PDB entry 6QP3 | X-ray diffraction, 2.30 A resolution | chains A and D

# Chain A (and D)
Molecule: Cystathionine beta-lyase PatB
Organism: Bacillus subtilis (strain 168)
Notes: EC 4.4.1.13; chain D of this document is another copy of the same molecule, construct and numbering; everything in this record applies to it too
UniProt: Q08432 (CBL_BACSU); numbering as in UniProt (aligned over 1-387)
Sequence (387 residues; row label = number of the first residue in the row):
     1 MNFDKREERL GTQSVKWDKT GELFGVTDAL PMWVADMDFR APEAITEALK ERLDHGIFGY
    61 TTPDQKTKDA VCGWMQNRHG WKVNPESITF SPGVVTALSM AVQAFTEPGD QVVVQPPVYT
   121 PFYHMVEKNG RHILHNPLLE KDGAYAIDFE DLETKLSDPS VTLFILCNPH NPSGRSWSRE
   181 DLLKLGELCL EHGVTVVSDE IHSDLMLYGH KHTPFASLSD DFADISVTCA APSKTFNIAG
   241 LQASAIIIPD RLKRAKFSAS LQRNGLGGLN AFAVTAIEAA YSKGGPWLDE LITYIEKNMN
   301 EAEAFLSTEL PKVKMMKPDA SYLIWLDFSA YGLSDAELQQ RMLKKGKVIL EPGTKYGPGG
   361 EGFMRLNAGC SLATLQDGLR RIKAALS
Curated features (UniProtKB/Swiss-Prot):
  - modified residue: K234 (N6-(pyridoxal phosphate)lysine)
Covalent attachments: pyridoxal phosphate (PLP) linked to K234
Small-molecule neighbours: pyridoxal phosphate (PLP): G93, V94, V95, Y119, C167, N171, D199, I201, H202, S233, S244
From the paper describing this entry:
  - binding site for pyridoxal phosphate: K234

# Chain A / chain D interface
Residue-residue contacts - 123 pairs, chain A then chain D:
  E7(A) - I57(D)
  E8(A) - H55(D)
  R9(A) - I57(D)
  T12(A) - R52(D)  hydrogen bond (backbone-side chain)
  T12(A) - H55(D)
  Q13(A) - R52(D)  hydrogen bond
  Q13(A) - Y60(D)
  Q13(A) - T61(D)
  Q13(A) - T62(D)  hydrogen bond (backbone-backbone)
  Q13(A) - D64(D)  hydrogen bond
  Q13(A) - T67(D)
  Q13(A) - V274(D)
  Q13(A) - E278(D)
  S14(A) - Y60(D)
  V15(A) - Y60(D)  hydrogen bond (backbone-backbone)
  V15(A) - T62(D)
  K19(A) - T62(D)
  A35(A) - Y60(D)
  D36(A) - G59(D)
  D36(A) - Y60(D)  hydrogen bond (side chain-backbone)
  F39(A) - I57(D)
  R40(A) - D54(D)  hydrogen bond (side chain-backbone)
  R40(A) - H55(D)  hydrogen bond (side chain-backbone)
  R40(A) - G56(D)
  R40(A) - I57(D)
  A41(A) - G56(D)  hydrogen bond (backbone-backbone)
  T46(A) - F58(D)
  L49(A) - L53(D)  hydrophobic
  L49(A) - F58(D)  hydrophobic
  K50(A) - L53(D)
  K50(A) - D54(D)  salt bridge
  R52(A) - T12(D)
  L53(A) - T46(D)
  L53(A) - L49(D)  hydrophobic
  L53(A) - K50(D)
  L53(A) - L53(D)  hydrophobic
  D54(A) - R40(D)  hydrogen bond (backbone-side chain)
  H55(A) - E8(D)
  H55(A) - T12(D)
  H55(A) - R40(D)  hydrogen bond (backbone-side chain)
  G56(A) - R40(D)
  G56(A) - A41(D)  hydrogen bond (backbone-backbone)
  I57(A) - E7(D)
  I57(A) - R9(D)
  I57(A) - D38(D)
  I57(A) - F39(D)
  I57(A) - R40(D)
  I57(A) - N237(D)
  F58(A) - N237(D)
  F58(A) - I238(D)
  F58(A) - A239(D)  hydrogen bond (backbone-backbone)
  F58(A) - G240(D)  hydrogen bond (backbone-backbone)
  G59(A) - R9(D)
  G59(A) - D36(D)
  G59(A) - G240(D)
  Y60(A) - Q13(D)
  Y60(A) - S14(D)
  Y60(A) - V15(D)  hydrogen bond (backbone-backbone)
  Y60(A) - A35(D)
  Y60(A) - D36(D)  hydrogen bond (backbone-side chain)
  Y60(A) - K234(D)
  Y60(A) - A239(D)
  T61(A) - Q13(D)
  T62(A) - Q13(D)  hydrogen bond (backbone-backbone)
  T62(A) - V15(D)
  T62(A) - K19(D)
  D64(A) - Q13(D)  hydrogen bond
  T67(A) - Q13(D)  hydrogen bond
  V95(A) - G265(D)
  T96(A) - N264(D)
  T96(A) - G265(D)  hydrogen bond (side chain-backbone)
  T96(A) - L266(D)
  S99(A) - R263(D)  hydrogen bond (side chain-backbone)
  S99(A) - N264(D)
  M100(A) - N264(D)
  Q103(A) - N264(D)  hydrogen bond
  M125(A) - Q262(D)
  M125(A) - G265(D)
  K128(A) - Q262(D)  hydrogen bond
  K128(A) - R263(D)
  N129(A) - R263(D)  hydrogen bond (side chain-backbone)
  K234(A) - Y60(D)  hydrogen bond
  N237(A) - I57(D)
  N237(A) - F58(D)
  I238(A) - F58(D)
  A239(A) - F58(D)  hydrogen bond (backbone-backbone)
  A239(A) - Y60(D)
  G240(A) - F58(D)  hydrogen bond (backbone-backbone)
  G240(A) - G59(D)
  G240(A) - N270(D)
  G240(A) - A271(D)  hydrogen bond (backbone-backbone)
  L241(A) - F58(D)  hydrophobic
  L241(A) - F272(D)  hydrophobic
  Q242(A) - G268(D)  hydrogen bond (side chain-backbone)
  Q242(A) - L269(D)
  Q242(A) - N270(D)
  Q262(A) - M125(D)
  Q262(A) - K128(D)
  R263(A) - S99(D)  hydrogen bond (backbone-side chain)
  R263(A) - M125(D)
  R263(A) - K128(D)
  R263(A) - N129(D)  hydrogen bond (backbone-side chain)
  N264(A) - T96(D)
  N264(A) - S99(D)
  N264(A) - M100(D)
  N264(A) - Q103(D)  hydrogen bond
  N264(A) - N264(D)  hydrogen bond
  G265(A) - V95(D)
  G265(A) - T96(D)  hydrogen bond (backbone-side chain)
  G265(A) - S99(D)
  G265(A) - M125(D)
  L266(A) - T96(D)
  L266(A) - L266(D)  hydrophobic
  G268(A) - Q242(D)  hydrogen bond (backbone-side chain)
  L269(A) - Q242(D)
  N270(A) - G240(D)
  N270(A) - Q242(D)
  N270(A) - N270(D)
  A271(A) - G240(D)  hydrogen bond (backbone-backbone)
  F272(A) - L241(D)  hydrophobic
  F272(A) - F272(D)  hydrophobic
  V274(A) - Q13(D)
  E278(A) - Q13(D)  hydrogen bond
Interface residues without a listed pair, chain A (59 interface residues in all): V34, D38, T275
Interface residues without a listed pair, chain D (60 interface residues in all): V34, M37, P63

# In short
59 residues of chain A face 60 of chain D across their interface; the contacts include 37 hydrogen bonds and 1
salt bridge. Polar contacts include K50(A)-D54(D), T12(A)-R52(D) and Q13(A)-R52(D). Pyridoxal phosphate is
covalently linked to K234(A). The paper reports a binding site for pyridoxal phosphate at K234(A).
Both chains are Cystathionine beta-lyase PatB (Bacillus subtilis (strain 168)). Entry 6QP3 (Crystal structure
of the PLP-bound C-S lyase from Bacillus subtilis (strain 168)) was determined by X-ray diffraction together
with 6QP1 and 6QP2 from the same study.
